PDB entry 8DN5 | electron microscopy, 3.63 A resolution | chains D and E of the 5 polymer chains in the assembly

== Chain D ==
Protein: Glycine receptor subunit alpha-1
Organism: Homo sapiens
Reference sequence: P23415 (GLRA1_HUMAN); aligned to UniProt positions 29-395 over residues 1-428 (the alignment contains insertions or deletions, so no single offset holds)
Sequence (367 residues; row label = number of the first residue in the row; note: 61 numbers in that range are skipped by the numbering (no residue carries them; nothing is unmodelled there)):
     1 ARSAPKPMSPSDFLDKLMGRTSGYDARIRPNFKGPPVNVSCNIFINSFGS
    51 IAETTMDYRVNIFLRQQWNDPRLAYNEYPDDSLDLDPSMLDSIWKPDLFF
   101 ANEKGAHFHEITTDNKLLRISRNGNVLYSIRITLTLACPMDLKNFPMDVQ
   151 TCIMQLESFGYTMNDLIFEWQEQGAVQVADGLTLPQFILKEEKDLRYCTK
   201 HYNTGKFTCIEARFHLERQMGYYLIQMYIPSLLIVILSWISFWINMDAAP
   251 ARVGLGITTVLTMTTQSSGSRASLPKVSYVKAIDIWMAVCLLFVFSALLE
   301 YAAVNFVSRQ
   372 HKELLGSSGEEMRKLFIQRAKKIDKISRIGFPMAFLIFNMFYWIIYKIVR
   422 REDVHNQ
Unresolved in the structure: 1-7, 372-382, 420-428
Cystine bridges: Cys138-Cys152, Cys198-Cys209
Covalent attachments: N-acetylglucosamine (NAG) linked to Asn38
Differences from the reference sequence: conflict Gly377 (Ser406 in P23415), Ser378 (Lys407 in P23415), Gly380 (Pro409 in P23415)
Residues lining bound ligands:
  - glycine (GLY), molecule 1: Phe63, Arg65, Leu117, Ser129
  - glycine (GLY), molecule 2: Phe159, Tyr202, Thr204, Phe207
Swiss-Prot annotation at these positions:
  - binding site (glycine): Arg65, Ser129, Thr204
  - binding site (Zn(2+)): Glu192, Asp194, His215
  - binding site (strychnine): Tyr202 to Phe207
  - site: Leu261 (Important for obstruction of the ion pore in the closed conformation)
  - glycosylation: Asn38 (N-linked (GlcNAc...) asparagine)
From the paper describing this entry:
  - binding site for glycine: Phe207
  - mutagenesis - R65D (EC_50_ 0.8 mM), F207A (EC_50_ 0.8 mM): decreased signaling in response to glycine
  - mutagenesis - R271A: abolished signaling in response to glycine
  - mutagenesis - R271E: unchanged signaling in response to glycine
  - mutagenesis - A251C/A302C: unchanged signaling
  - disease-associated variants - R271L, R271P, R271Q: decreased signaling (citing earlier work)
  - mutagenesis - A251C/V253C: decreased signaling in response to hydrogen peroxide

== Chain E ==
Protein: Glycine receptor subunit beta, Green fluorescent protein, Glycine receptor beta
Organism: Homo sapiens
Reference sequence: chimeric construct of P48167, P42212, A0A2K6CAQ3: residues 3-333 from P48167 (GLRB_HUMAN) positions 25-355 (UniProt number = residue number + 22); residues 333-342 from P42212 positions 1-238 (offset varies); residues 342-475 from A0A2K6CAQ3 positions 379-480 (UniProt number = residue number + 5)
Sequence (680 residues; numbered 3 to 475 plus 319 insertion-coded residues; 112 numbers in that range are skipped by the numbering (no residue carries them; nothing is unmodelled there); the number before each row is that of its first residue; a row labelled like 333A-333Z holds insertion residues (333A, then the next letters in order)):
     3 KSSKKGKGKKKQYLCPSQQSAEDLARVPANSTSNILNRLLVSYDPRIRPN
    53 FKGIPVDVVVNIFINSFGSIQETTMDYRVNIFLRQKWNDPRLKLPSDFRG
   103 SDALTVDPTMYKCLWKPDLFFANEKSANFHDVTQENILLFIFRDGDVLVS
   153 MRLSITLSCPLDLTLFPMDTQRCKMQLESFGYTTDDLRFIWQSGDPVQLE
   203 KIALPQFDIKKEDIEYGNCTKYYKGTGYYTCVEVIFTLRRQVGFYMMGVY
   253 APTLLIVVLSWLSFWINPDASAARVPLGIFSVLSLASECTTLAAELPKVS
   303 YVKALDVWLIACLLFGFASLVEYAVVQVMLN
333A-333Z GGSSAAAVSKGEELFTGVVPILVELD
334A-334Z GDVNGHKFSVSGEGEGDATYGKLTLK
335A-335Z FICTTGKLPVPWPTLVTTFSYGVQCF
336A-336Z SRYPDHMKQHDFFKSAMPEGYVQERT
337A-337Z IFFKDDGNYKTRAEVKFEGDTLVNRI
338A-338Z ELKGIDFKEDGNILGHKLEYNYNSHN
339A-339Z VYIMADKQKNGIKVNFKIRHNIEDGS
340A-340Z VQLADHYQQNTPIGDGPVLLPDNHYL
341A-341Z STQSALSKDPNEKRDHMVLLEFVTAA
342A-342Z GITHGMDELYKSGSGSGVGETRCKKV
343A-343Z CTSKSDLRSNDFSIVGSLPRDFELSN
344A-344Z YDCYGKPIEVNNGLGKSQAKNNKKPP
345A-345G PAKPVIP
   446 TAAKRIDLYARALFPFCFLFFNVIYWSIYL
Unresolved in the structure: 3-32, 333A-333Z, 334A-334Z, 335A-335Z, 336A-336Z, 337A-337Z, 338A-338Z, 339A-339Z, 340A-340Z, 341A-341Z, 342A-342Z, 343A-343Z, 344A-344Z, 345A-345G
Cystine bridges: Cys161-Cys175, Cys221-Cys233
Covalent attachments: N-acetylglucosamine (NAG) linked to Asn220
Differences from the reference sequence: linker (333A-333G, 342L-342M); conflict Val333H (Met1 in P42212), Gly342O (Thr380 in A0A2K6CAQ3), Ser342P (Leu381 in A0A2K6CAQ3), Gly342Q (Gln382 in A0A2K6CAQ3)
Residues lining bound ligands:
  - glycine (GLY), molecule 1: Arg86, Leu140, Ser152
  - glycine (GLY), molecule 2: Phe182, Tyr225, Thr228, Tyr231
Swiss-Prot annotation at these positions:
  - binding site (glycine): Arg86, Ser152, Thr228
  - site: Leu285 (Important for obstruction of the ion pore in the closed conformation)
  - glycosylation (N-linked (GlcNAc...) asparagine): Asn32, Asn220
  - modified residue: Tyr335U (Z: -2,3-didehydrotyrosine)
  - cross-link: Ser335T (5-imidazolinone (Ser-Gly))
From the paper describing this entry:
  - binding site for glycine: Arg86, Tyr231
  - mutagenesis - R86T (2-fold), Y231A (2-fold): increased signaling in response to glycine

== How chain D and chain E interact ==
Pairs across the interface - 82 pairs, chain D then chain E:
  Asp25(D) with Ser35(E), hydrogen bond
  Ala26(D) with Asp109(E)
  Arg27(D) with Asn39(E); Asp109(E); Met112(E)
  Ile28(D) with Thr34(E)
  Trp94(D) with Asp109(E)
  Asp97(D) with Thr135(E); Gln136(E)
  Leu98(D) with Val134(E); Thr135(E), hydrogen bond (backbone-side chain)
  Phe99(D) with Phe84(E), hydrophobic; Val134(E), hydrophobic; Asn138(E); Arg154(E)
  Phe100(D) with Val134(E), hydrophobic; Arg154(E)
  Ala101(D) with Asn67(E), hydrogen bond (backbone-side chain); Arg154(E)
  Glu103(D) with His132(E), salt bridge; Val134(E); Asn138(E); Arg154(E), salt bridge
  Gly105(D) with His132(E)
  Ala106(D) with Val134(E), hydrophobic
  Phe108(D) with Val134(E); Thr135(E)
  Ile130(D) with Thr135(E)
  Ile132(D) with Val134(E), hydrophobic; Thr135(E)
  Leu134(D) with Val134(E), hydrophobic
  Phe159(D) with Asn138(E); Ile139(E); Leu140(E); Ser152(E)
  Gly160(D) with Thr107(E), hydrogen bond (backbone-side chain); Leu140(E)
  Tyr161(D) with Asp109(E), hydrogen bond
  Tyr202(D) with Phe65(E), hydrophobic; Phe84(E), hydrophobic
  Asn203(D) with Asn63(E); Gln200(E)
  Thr204(D) with Arg86(E); Phe142(E); Leu150(E)
  Ala249(D) with Ala275(E)
  Pro250(D) with Ala274(E); Ala275(E)
  Val253(D) with Ala275(E); Leu279(E), hydrophobic
  Ile257(D) with Pro278(E); Leu279(E); Phe282(E), hydrophobic
  Val260(D) with Phe282(E), hydrophobic
  Leu261(D) with Phe282(E), hydrophobic
  Arg271(D) with Met249(E), hydrogen bond (side chain-backbone); Gly250(E), hydrogen bond (side chain-backbone)
  Lys276(D) with Pro207(E); Gln208(E); Phe246(E); Tyr247(E), hydrogen bond; Glu297(E), salt bridge
  Val277(D) with Pro207(E); Phe246(E)
  Ser278(D) with Gln243(E), hydrogen bond; Gly245(E); Phe246(E)
  Val280(D) with Met249(E), hydrophobic
  Asp284(D) with Met249(E)
  Leu291(D) with Leu257(E), hydrophobic
  Phe295(D) with Leu257(E), hydrophobic; Val260(E), hydrophobic; Leu261(E), hydrophobic; Leu264(E), hydrophobic
  Leu298(D) with Leu261(E), hydrophobic; Leu264(E), hydrophobic
  Leu299(D) with Leu264(E), hydrophobic
  Ala302(D) with Ile268(E)
  Asn305(D) with Pro270(E)
  Arg309(D) with Ile268(E); Asn269(E); Pro270(E)
Other interface residues (no listed pair), chain D (50 interface residues in all): Phe32, Lys95, Thr162, Asp165, Phe207, Thr264, Tyr279, Phe306
Other interface residues (no listed pair), chain E (55 interface residues in all): Leu38, Val108, Pro110, Asp133, Met153, Gln194, Pro254, Ile258, Trp267, Ser286, Glu290

== Overview ==
50 residues of chain D and 55 residues of chain E are in contact; the contacts include 9 hydrogen bonds and 3
salt bridges. Polar pairs include Glu103(D)-His132(E), Glu103(D)-Arg154(E) and Lys276(D)-Glu297(E). The paper
reports a binding site for glycine at Phe207(D) and Arg86(E) among others; R271L, R271P and R271Q of chain D
reduce signaling; 11 substitutions were tested in all.
Chain D is Glycine receptor subunit alpha-1 and chain E is Glycine receptor subunit beta, Green fluorescent
protein, Glycine receptor beta, both from Homo sapiens; the structure, Cryo-EM structure of human Glycine
Receptor alpha1-beta heteromer, glycine-bound state1(open state), was determined by electron microscopy,
deposited together with 8DN2, 8DN3 and 8DN4.
